1WD8 - chain A; structure by X-ray diffraction, 2.80 A resolution.

Chain A:
Name: Protein-arginine deiminase type IV
Organism: Homo sapiens
Notes: EC 3.5.3.15
UniProt: Q9UM07 (PADI4_HUMAN); residues 1-663 here = UniProt positions 1-663
Sequence (670 residues; row label = number of the first residue in the row; numbers below 1 keep their minus sign (Gly-6 is residue -6)):
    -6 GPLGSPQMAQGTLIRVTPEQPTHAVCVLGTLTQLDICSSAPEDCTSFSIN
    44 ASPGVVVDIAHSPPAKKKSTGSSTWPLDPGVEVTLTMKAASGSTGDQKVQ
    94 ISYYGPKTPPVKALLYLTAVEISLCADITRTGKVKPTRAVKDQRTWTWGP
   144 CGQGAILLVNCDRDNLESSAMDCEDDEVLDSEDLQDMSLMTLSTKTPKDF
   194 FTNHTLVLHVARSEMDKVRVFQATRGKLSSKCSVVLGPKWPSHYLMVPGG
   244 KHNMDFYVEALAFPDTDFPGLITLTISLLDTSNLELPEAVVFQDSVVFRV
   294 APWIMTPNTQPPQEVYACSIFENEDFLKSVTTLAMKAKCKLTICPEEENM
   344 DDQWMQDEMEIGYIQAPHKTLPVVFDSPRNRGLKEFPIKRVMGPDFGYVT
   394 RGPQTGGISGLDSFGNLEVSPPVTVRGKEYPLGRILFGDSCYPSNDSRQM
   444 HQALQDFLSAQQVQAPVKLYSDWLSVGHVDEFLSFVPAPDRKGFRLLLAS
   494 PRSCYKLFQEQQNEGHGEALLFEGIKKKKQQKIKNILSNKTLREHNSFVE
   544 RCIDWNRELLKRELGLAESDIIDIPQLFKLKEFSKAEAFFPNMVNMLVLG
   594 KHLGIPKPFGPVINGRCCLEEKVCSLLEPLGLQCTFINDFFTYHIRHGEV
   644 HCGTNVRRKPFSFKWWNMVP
Not modelled in the structure: -6 to 1, 33-38, 55-65, 129-135, 158-171, 219-223, 313-319, 338-348, 371-387, 396-402, 516-521, 633-644
Construct notes: expression tag (-6 to 0)
UniProt features mapped onto this chain:
  - active site: Asp350, His471, Asp473, Cys645
  - binding site (Ca(2+)): Asn153, Asp155, Asp157, Asp165, Asp168, Glu170, Asp176, Asp179, Gln349, Glu351, Glu353, Asp369, Ser370, Asn373, Asp388, Phe407, Leu410, Glu411
  - binding site (substrate): Arg374, Arg639
  - modified residue (Citrulline): Arg205, Arg212, Arg218, Arg372, Arg374, Arg383
  - natural variant: Ala82 (V82A: Does not affect catalytic activity; this construct carries the variant), Ala112 (G112A: Does not affect catalytic activity; this construct carries the variant)
  - mutagenesis: Gln346 (Q346A: Impaired binding of TDFA Inhibitor), Arg374 (R374A: Strongly reduces enzymatic activity; R374Q: Impaired binding of TDFA Inhibitor), Arg639 (R639Q: Impaired binding of TDFA Inhibitor), Cys645 (C645A: Abolishes enzymatic activity)

Overview:
Curated annotation (UniProt) lists 4 active-site residues, 18 Ca2+-binding residues, substrate-binding
residues Arg374 and Arg639 and 4 mutagenesis sites.
Chain A is Protein-arginine deiminase type IV (Homo sapiens); the structure, Calcium free form of human
peptidylarginine deiminase type4 (PAD4), was determined by X-ray diffraction together with 1WD9 from the same
study.
